Entry 6FLP (electron microscopy, 4.10 A resolution (low resolution: residue-level contacts below are approximate; hydrogen-bond / salt-bridge calls are withheld)); this record covers chains B and D of the 8 polymer chains in the assembly.

# Chain B
Protein: DNA-directed RNA polymerase subunit alpha
From: Escherichia coli (strain K12)
Notes: EC 2.7.7.6
Reference sequence: P0A7Z4 (RPOA_ECOLI); residue numbers follow UniProt; this construct covers 1-329
Sequence (329 residues; each row starts with the number of its first residue):
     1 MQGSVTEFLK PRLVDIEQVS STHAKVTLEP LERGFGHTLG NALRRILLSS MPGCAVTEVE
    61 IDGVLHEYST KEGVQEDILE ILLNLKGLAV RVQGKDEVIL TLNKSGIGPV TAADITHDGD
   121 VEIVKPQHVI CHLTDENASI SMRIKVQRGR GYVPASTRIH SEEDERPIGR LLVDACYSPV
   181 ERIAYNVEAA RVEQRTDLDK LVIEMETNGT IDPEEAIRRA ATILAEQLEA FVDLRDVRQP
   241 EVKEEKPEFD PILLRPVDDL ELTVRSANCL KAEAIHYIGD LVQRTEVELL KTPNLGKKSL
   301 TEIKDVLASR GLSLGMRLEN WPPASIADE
Unresolved in the structure: 1-5, 159-170, 235-329
Swiss-Prot annotation at these positions:
  - region: Glu162 to Glu165 (Required for interaction with Crp at class II promoters)
  - modified residue: Arg265 (ADP-ribosylarginine), Lys297 (N6-acetyllysine), Lys298 (N6-acetyllysine)
  - mutagenesis: Arg45 (R45C: In rpoA112; temperature-sensitive, blocks RNA polymerase assembly), Glu162 to Glu165 (5-fold decrease in CRP-class II promoter-dependent transcription), Glu165 (E165K: 5-fold decrease in CRP-class II promoter-dependent transcription), Arg191 (R191C: In rpoA101; temperature-sensitive)

# Chain D
Protein: DNA-directed RNA polymerase subunit beta'
From: Escherichia coli (strain K12)
Notes: EC 2.7.7.6
Reference sequence: P0A8T7 (RPOC_ECOLI); numbering as in UniProt (aligned over 1-1407)
Sequence (1407 residues; row label = number of the first residue in the row):
     1 MKDLLKFLKA QTKTEEFDAI KIALASPDMI RSWSFGEVKK PETINYRTFK PERDGLFCAR
    61 IFGPVKDYEC LCGKYKRLKH RGVICEKCGV EVTQTKVRRE RMGHIELASP TAHIWFLKSL
   121 PSRIGLLLDM PLRDIERVLY FESYVVIEGG MTNLERQQIL TEEQYLDALE EFGDEFDAKM
   181 GAEAIQALLK SMDLEQECEQ LREELNETNS ETKRKKLTKR IKLLEAFVQS GNKPEWMILT
   241 VLPVLPPDLR PLVPLDGGRF ATSDLNDLYR RVINRNNRLK RLLDLAAPDI IVRNEKRMLQ
   301 EAVDALLDNG RRGRAITGSN KRPLKSLADM IKGKQGRFRQ NLLGKRVDYS GRSVITVGPY
   361 LRLHQCGLPK KMALELFKPF IYGKLELRGL ATTIKAAKKM VEREEAVVWD ILDEVIREHP
   421 VLLNRAPTLH RLGIQAFEPV LIEGKAIQLH PLVCAAYNAD FDGDQMAVHV PLTLEAQLEA
   481 RALMMSTNNI LSPANGEPII VPSQDVVLGL YYMTRDCVNA KGEGMVLTGP KEAERLYRSG
   541 LASLHARVKV RITEYEKDAN GELVAKTSLK DTTVGRAILW MIVPKGLPYS IVNQALGKKA
   601 ISKMLNTCYR ILGLKPTVIF ADQIMYTGFA YAARSGASVG IDDMVIPEKK HEIISEAEAE
   661 VAEIQEQFQS GLVTAGERYN KVIDIWAAAN DRVSKAMMDN LQTETVINRD GQEEKQVSFN
   721 SIYMMADSGA RGSAAQIRQL AGMRGLMAKP DGSIIETPIT ANFREGLNVL QYFISTHGAR
   781 KGLADTALKT ANSGYLTRRL VDVAQDLVVT EDDCGTHEGI MMTPVIEGGD VKEPLRDRVL
   841 GRVTAEDVLK PGTADILVPR NTLLHEQWCD LLEENSVDAV KVRSVVSCDT DFGVCAHCYG
   901 RDLARGHIIN KGEAIGVIAA QSIGEPGTQL TMRTFHIGGA ASRAAAESSI QVKNKGSIKL
   961 SNVKSVVNSS GKLVITSRNT ELKLIDEFGR TKESYKVPYG AVLAKGDGEQ VAGGETVANW
  1021 DPHTMPVITE VSGFVRFTDM IDGQTITRQT DELTGLSSLV VLDSAERTAG GKDLRPALKI
  1081 VDAQGNDVLI PGTDMPAQYF LPGKAIVQLE DGVQISSGDT LARIPQESGG TKDITGGLPR
  1141 VADLFEARRP KEPAILAEIS GIVSFGKETK GKRRLVITPV DGSDPYEEMI PKWRQLNVFE
  1201 GERVERGDVI SDGPEAPHDI LRLRGVHAVT RYIVNEVQDV YRLQGVKIND KHIEVIVRQM
  1261 LRKATIVNAG SSDFLEGEQV EYSRVKIANR ELEANGKVGA TYSRDLLGIT KASLATESFI
  1321 SAASFQETTR VLTEAAVAGK RDELRGLKEN VIVGRLIPAG TGYAYHQDRM RRRAAGEAPA
  1381 APQVTAEDAS ASLAELLNAG LGGSDNE
Unresolved in the structure: 1-15, 932-947, 1127-1136, 1376-1407
Metal / ion sites: Zn2+ site 1 near Cys72 (its only coordinating residue here); Mg2+: Asp462, Asp464; Zn2+ site 2: Cys814, Cys888, Cys895
Swiss-Prot annotation at these positions:
  - binding site (Zn(2+)): Cys70, Cys72, Cys85, Cys88, Cys814, Cys888, Cys895, Cys898
  - binding site (Mg(2+)): Asp460, Asp462, Asp464
  - modified residue: Lys983 (N6-acetyllysine)
  - mutagenesis: Gln504 (Q504P: Resistant to antibiotics salinamide A and B), Asn690 (N690D: Resistant to antibiotics salinamide A and B), Met697 (M697V: Resistant to antibiotics salinamide A and B), Ala735 (A735T: Resistant to antibiotics salinamide A and B), Arg738 (R738C/H/P/S: Resistant to antibiotics salinamide A and B), Ala748 (A748E: Resistant to antibiotics salinamide A and B), Pro758 (P758S/T: Resistant to antibiotics salinamide A and B), Phe763 (F763C: Resistant to antibiotics salinamide A and B), Ser775 (S775A: Resistant to antibiotics salinamide A and B), Ala779 (A779T/V: Resistant to antibiotics salinamide A and B), Arg780 (R780C: Resistant to antibiotics salinamide A and B), Gly782 (G782A/C: Resistant to antibiotics salinamide A and B), 1 further mutagenesis entry in UniProt

# How chain B and chain D interact
Residue-residue contacts (29):
  Arg44(B) with Arg538(D)
  Leu48(B) with Arg535(D)
  Glu80(B) with Arg551(D); Leu569(D)
  Leu83(B) with Leu527(D); Thr528(D); Arg551(D); Leu569(D)
  Asn84(B) with Arg551(D)
  Lys86(B) with Val526(D); Leu527(D); Thr528(D); Glu532(D)
  Tyr152(B) with Arg535(D); Leu536(D); Leu541(D)
  Pro154(B) with Leu541(D)
  Glu181(B) with Lys531(D); Arg535(D)
  Arg182(B) with Lys531(D); Met581(D)
  Arg191(B) with Trp409(D); Asp410(D); Asp413(D)
  Glu193(B) with Ala406(D); Asp410(D)
  Thr196(B) with Lys370(D); Glu443(D)
  Glu206(B) with Lys531(D)
Other interface residues (no listed pair), chain B (16 interface residues in all): Leu79, Asp174
Other interface residues (no listed pair), chain D (20 interface residues in all): Met525, Ser539

# Overview
16 residues of chain B face 20 of chain D across their interface. The Mg2+ site is built by Asp462(D) and
Asp464(D). UniProt lists 6 mutagenesis sites on chain B; 8 Zn2+-binding residues, 3 Mg2+-binding residues and
13 mutagenesis sites on chain D.
Chain B is DNA-directed RNA polymerase subunit alpha and chain D is DNA-directed RNA polymerase subunit beta',
both from Escherichia coli (strain K12); the structure, CryoEM structure of E.coli RNA polymerase paused
elongation complex without RNA hairpin bound to NusA, was determined by electron microscopy (same publication
as 6FLQ).
